2B2W - chains A and B of the 4 polymer chains in the assembly; structure by X-ray diffraction, 2.40 A resolution.

# Chain A (and B)
Name: Chromodomain-helicase-DNA-binding protein 1
Source organism: Homo sapiens
Notes: chain B of this document is another copy of the same molecule, construct and numbering; everything in this record applies to it too
UniProtKB: O14646 (CHD1_HUMAN); residues 10-185 here correspond to UniProt positions 268-443 (UniProt number = residue number + 258)
Chain sequence (187 residues; each row starts with the number of its first residue):
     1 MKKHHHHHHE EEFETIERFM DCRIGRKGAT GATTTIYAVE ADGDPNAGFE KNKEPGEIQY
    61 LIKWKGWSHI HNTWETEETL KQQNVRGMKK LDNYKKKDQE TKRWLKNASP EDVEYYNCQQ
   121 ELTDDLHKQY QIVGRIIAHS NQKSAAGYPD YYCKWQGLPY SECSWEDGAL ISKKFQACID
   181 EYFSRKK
Disordered / not traced: 1-10 (chain B: 1-10, 52, 187)
Sequence notes: cloning artifact (1-3, 186-187); expression tag (4-9)

# How chain A and chain B interact
Residue-residue contacts (34; chain A residue first):
  Lys97(A) - Tyr152(B)
  Lys97(A) - Ser161(B)  hydrogen bond (side chain-backbone)
  Lys97(A) - Cys163(B)  hydrogen bond (side chain-backbone)
  Glu100(A) - Tyr152(B)
  Glu100(A) - Trp165(B)  hydrogen bond
  Thr101(A) - Tyr152(B)
  Thr101(A) - Tyr160(B)
  Trp104(A) - Tyr152(B)
  Trp104(A) - Trp165(B)
  Asp112(A) - Arg135(B)  salt bridge
  Tyr115(A) - Gly134(B)  hydrogen bond (side chain-backbone)
  Tyr115(A) - Arg135(B)
  Tyr115(A) - Tyr160(B)
  Tyr116(A) - Tyr160(B)  hydrophobic
  Gln119(A) - Lys154(B)
  Gln120(A) - Pro159(B)
  Gln120(A) - Tyr160(B)  hydrogen bond (side chain-backbone)
  Thr123(A) - Gly157(B)
  Thr123(A) - Leu158(B)
  Thr123(A) - Pro159(B)
  Gly134(A) - Tyr115(B)  hydrogen bond (backbone-side chain)
  Arg135(A) - Asp112(B)  salt bridge
  Arg135(A) - Tyr115(B)
  Ile137(A) - Trp104(B)
  Tyr152(A) - Lys97(B)  hydrogen bond
  Lys154(A) - Gln119(B)
  Pro159(A) - Gln120(B)
  Pro159(A) - Thr123(B)
  Tyr160(A) - Tyr115(B)
  Tyr160(A) - Tyr116(B)
  Tyr160(A) - Gln120(B)  hydrogen bond (backbone-side chain)
  Ser161(A) - Lys97(B)
  Glu162(A) - Arg18(B)  salt bridge
  Cys163(A) - Lys97(B)  hydrogen bond (backbone-side chain)
Interface residues without a listed pair, chain A (26 interface residues in all): Lys65, Tyr94, Glu111, His127, Gln156, Leu158
Interface residues without a listed pair, chain B (29 interface residues in all): Lys89, Lys90, Thr101, Glu111, His127, Ile137, Ala138, Glu162, Ser184

# In short
26 residues of chain A face 29 of chain B across their interface, with 9 hydrogen bonds and 3 salt bridges.
Polar pairs include Asp112(A)-Arg135(B), Glu162(A)-Arg18(B) and Lys97(A)-Ser161(B).
Chain A and chain B are both Chromodomain-helicase-DNA-binding protein 1 (Homo sapiens); the structure, Tandem
chromodomains of human CHD1 complexed with Histone H3 Tail containing trimethyllysine 4, was determined by
X-ray diffraction together with 2B2T, 2B2U, 2B2V and 2B2Y from the same study.
